Entry 7OR5 (X-ray diffraction, 1.80 A resolution); this record covers chains A and B.

== Chain A ==
Protein: 14-3-3 protein sigma
Organism: Homo sapiens
UniProtKB: P31947 (1433S_HUMAN); residues 1-248 here = UniProt positions 1-248
Amino-acid sequence (253 residues; each row starts with the number of its first residue; numbers below 1 keep their minus sign (Gly-4 is residue -4)):
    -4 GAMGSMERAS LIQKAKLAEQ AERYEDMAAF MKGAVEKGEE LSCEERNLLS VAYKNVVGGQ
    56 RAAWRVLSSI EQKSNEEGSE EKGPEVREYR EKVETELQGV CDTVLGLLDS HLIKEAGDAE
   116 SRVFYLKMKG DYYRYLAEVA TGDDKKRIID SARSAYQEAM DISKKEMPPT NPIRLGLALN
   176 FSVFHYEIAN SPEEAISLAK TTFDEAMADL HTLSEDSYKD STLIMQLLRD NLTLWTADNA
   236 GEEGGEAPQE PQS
Unresolved in the structure: 72-77, 232-248
Modified / non-standard residues: Cys38 (S-hydroxycysteine; CSO)
Construct notes: expression tag (-4 to 0)
Residues lining bound ligands: 09W (N-[(5-carbamimidoyl-3-phenyl-thiophen-2-yl)methyl]-2,3-dihydro-1-benzofuran-7-carboxamide): Glu14, Cys38, Glu39, Asn42, Leu43, Val46, Pro167, Asp215, Ile219
Curated features (UniProtKB/Swiss-Prot):
  - site (Interaction with phosphoserine on interacting protein): Arg56, Arg129
  - modified residue (Phosphoserine): Ser5, Ser74, Ser248

== Chain B ==
Protein: Neurogenic locus notch homolog protein 4
UniProtKB: Q99466 (NOTC4_HUMAN); numbering as in UniProt (aligned over 1912-1922)
Amino-acid sequence (11 residues; numbered 1912 to 1922; the number before each row is that of its first residue):
  1912 RGRRFSAGMR G
Unresolved in the structure: 1912-1913, 1921-1922
Modified / non-standard residues: Ser1917 (phosphoserine; SEP)

== Interface between chain A and chain B ==
Residue-residue contacts (24):
  Lys49(A) with Ser1917(B); Gly1919(B); Met1920(B)
  Arg56(A) with Arg1914(B); Arg1915(B); Ser1917(B)
  Arg60(A) with Arg1914(B)
  Arg129(A) with Arg1915(B); Ser1917(B)
  Tyr130(A) with Ser1917(B)
  Gly171(A) with Ala1918(B)
  Leu174(A) with Phe1916(B); Ser1917(B); Ala1918(B)
  Asn175(A) with Ser1917(B); Ala1918(B), hydrogen bond (side chain-backbone)
  Val178(A) with Arg1915(B); Phe1916(B)
  Glu182(A) with Arg1915(B), salt bridge
  Leu222(A) with Phe1916(B), hydrophobic
  Asp225(A) with Phe1916(B)
  Asn226(A) with Arg1915(B); Phe1916(B), hydrogen bond (side chain-backbone)
  Leu229(A) with Arg1915(B)
Interface residues without a listed pair, chain A (17 interface residues in all): Lys122, Glu133, Trp230

== Summary ==
Chain A and chain B form an interface of 17 and 7 residues respectively, with 2 hydrogen bonds and 1 salt
bridge. Among the polar pairs are Glu182(A)-Arg1915(B), Asn175(A)-Ala1918(B) and Asn226(A)-Phe1916(B). Ligands
of chain A: compound 09W.
Here chain A is 14-3-3 protein sigma (Homo sapiens) and chain B is Neurogenic locus notch homolog protein 4.
Entry 7OR5 (Ternary complex of 14-3-3 sigma, NotchpS1917 phosphopeptide, and WQ162) was determined by X-ray
diffraction.
